Entry 6Y7U (X-ray diffraction, 1.60 A resolution); this record covers chains A and B.

# Chain A (and B)
Protein: Multi-sensor hybrid histidine kinase
Organism: Chloroflexus aggregans (strain MD-66 / DSM 9485)
Notes: chain B of this document is another copy of the same molecule, construct and numbering; everything in this record applies to it too
UniProtKB: B8GAY9 (B8GAY9_CHLAD); residue numbers follow UniProt; this construct covers 47-153
Amino-acid sequence (113 residues; row label = number of the first residue in the row):
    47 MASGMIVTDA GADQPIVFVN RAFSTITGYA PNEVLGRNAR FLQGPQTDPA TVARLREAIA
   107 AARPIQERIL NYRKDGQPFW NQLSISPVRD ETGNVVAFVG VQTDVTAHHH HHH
Disordered / not traced: 47, 154-159 (chain B: 47, 153-159)
Construct notes: conflict Ala85 (Cys in B8GAY9), Pro95 (Ala in B8GAY9); expression tag (154-159)
Ligand contacts: FMN (flavin mononucleotide): Ile52, Thr54, Gln60, Asn84, Ala85, Arg86, Leu88, Gln89, Val98, Leu101, Arg102, Ile105, Ile115, Asn117, Asn127, Leu129, Ile131, Phe144, Val145, Gly146, Gln148
From the paper describing this entry:
  - conformationally variable residues: Ala58, Asp59
  - mutagenesis - A58P: unchanged stability

# Chain A / chain B interface
Pairs across the interface (30):
  Ser49(A) with Asp136(B), hydrogen bond
  Met51(A) with Val53(B), hydrophobic; Val142(B), hydrophobic; Ala143(B), hydrophobic
  Val53(A) with Met51(B), hydrophobic
  Val63(A) with Phe64(B)
  Phe64(A) with Val63(B); Phe64(B), hydrophobic
  Asn66(A) with Val142(B)
  Val134(A) with Met51(B), hydrophobic; Val145(B), hydrophobic; Val147(B), hydrophobic
  Arg135(A) with Val147(B)
  Asp136(A) with Ser49(B), hydrogen bond; Val147(B); Thr149(B)
  Glu137(A) with Gln112(B); Gln128(B), hydrogen bond; Leu129(B); Ser130(B); Thr149(B), hydrogen bond (backbone-side chain)
  Thr138(A) with Thr149(B)
  Val142(A) with Ser49(B); Asn66(B)
  Ala143(A) with Met51(B), hydrophobic
  Val145(A) with Val134(B), hydrophobic
  Val147(A) with Val134(B), hydrophobic; Arg135(B); Asp136(B)
  Thr149(A) with Asp136(B)
Interface residues without a listed pair, chain A (17 interface residues in all): Gln128
Interface residues without a listed pair, chain B (19 interface residues in all): Glu137

# Summary
17 residues of chain A and 19 residues of chain B are in contact, with 4 hydrogen bonds. Among the polar pairs
are Ser49(A)-Asp136(B), Glu137(A)-Gln128(B) and Glu137(A)-Thr149(B). Bound to chain A: flavin mononucleotide.
The paper reports that A58P of chain A leaves stability unchanged; conformational variability at Ala58(A) and
Asp59(A).
Both chains are Multi-sensor hybrid histidine kinase (Chloroflexus aggregans (strain MD-66 / DSM 9485)). Entry
6Y7U (Structure of Chloroflexus aggregans Cagg_3753 LOV domain C85A A95P variant (CagFbFP)) was determined by
X-ray diffraction (same publication as 6Y7R).
